Entry 8V7H (X-ray diffraction, 1.68 A resolution); this record covers chains A and P of the 3 polymer chains in the assembly.

# Chain A
Protein: DNA polymerase eta
Source organism: Homo sapiens
Notes: EC 2.7.7.7
UniProtKB: Q9Y253 (POLH_HUMAN); residues 1-432 here = UniProt positions 1-432
Sequence (435 residues; numbered -2 to 432; the number before each row is that of its first residue; numbers below 1 keep their minus sign (Gly-2 is residue -2)):
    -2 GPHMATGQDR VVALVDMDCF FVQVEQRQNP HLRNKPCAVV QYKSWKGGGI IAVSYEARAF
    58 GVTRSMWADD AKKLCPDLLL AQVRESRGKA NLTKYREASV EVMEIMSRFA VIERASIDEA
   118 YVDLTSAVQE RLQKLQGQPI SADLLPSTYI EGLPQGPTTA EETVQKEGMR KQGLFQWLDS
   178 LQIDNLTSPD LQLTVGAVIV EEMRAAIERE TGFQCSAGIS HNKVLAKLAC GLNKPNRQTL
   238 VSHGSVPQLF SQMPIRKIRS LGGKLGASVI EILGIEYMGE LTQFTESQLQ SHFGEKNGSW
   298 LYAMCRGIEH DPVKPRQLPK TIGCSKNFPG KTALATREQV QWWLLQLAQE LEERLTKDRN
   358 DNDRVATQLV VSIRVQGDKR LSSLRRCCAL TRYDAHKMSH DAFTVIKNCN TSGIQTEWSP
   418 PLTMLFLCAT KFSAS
Unresolved in the structure: 154-161, 411-412
Construct notes: expression tag (-2 to 0)
Bound ions: Ca2+: Asp13, Met14, Asp115 (together with 2'-deoxyadenosine 5'-triphosphate); K+: Asp13, Asp115, Glu116 (together with 2'-deoxyadenosine 5'-triphosphate) (shared with CAR_9(P) of chain P)
Residues lining bound ligands: 2'-deoxyadenosine 5'-triphosphate (DTP): Asp13, Met14, Asp15, Cys16, Phe17, Phe18, Ile48, Ala49, Tyr52, Arg55, Arg61, Ile114, Asp115, Glu116, Lys231
Curated features (UniProtKB/Swiss-Prot):
  - binding site (Mg(2+)): Asp13, Met14, Asp115, Glu116
  - binding site (Mn(2+)): Asp13, Met14, Asp115, Glu116
  - binding site (a 2'-deoxyribonucleoside 5'-triphosphate): Arg61
  - natural variant: Val37 (deletion: In XPV), Leu75 (deletion: In XPV), Arg93 (R93P: In XPV), Arg111 (R111H: In XPV), Thr122 (T122P: In XPV), Gly153 (G153D: In a breast cancer sample), Thr191 (T191P: In XPV), Gly263 (G263V: In XPV), Val266 (V266D: In XPV), Gly295 (G295R: In XPV), Arg361 (R361S: In XPV)
  - mutagenesis: Tyr52 (Y52A/F: Reduces DNA polymerase activity; Y52E: Reduces DNA polymerase activity. Increases fidelity of replication and reduces translesion bypass), Arg61 (R61A: Reduces enzymatic activity by two-thirds), Ser62 (S62G: Increased DNA polymerase activity and translesion bypass compared to wild-type), Ala68 (A68S/V: Severe reduction in thymine dimer translesion bypass), Asn324 to Pro326 (Reduces binding to chromatin and to monoubiquitinated PCNA. Abolishes binding to monoubiquitinated PCNA; when associated with 705-E--H-713 Del)

# Chain P
Molecule: 8-nt DNA strand
Sequence (8 nucleotides; row label = number of the first residue in the row):
     2 AGCGTCAX
Modified / non-standard residues: CAR (cytosine arabinose-5'-phosphate) at position 9
Bound ions: K+: CAR_9 (together with 2'-deoxyadenosine 5'-triphosphate) (shared with Asp13(A), Asp115(A), Glu116(A) of chain A)

# Interface between chain A and chain P
Residue-residue contacts (25):
  Arg61(A) with CAR_9(P), sugar contact
  Ser113(A) with CAR_9(P), hydrogen bond to the phosphate
  Asp115(A) with CAR_9(P), phosphate contact
  Glu116(A) with CAR_9(P), phosphate contact
  Lys224(A) with CAR_9(P), salt bridge to the phosphate
  Ile255(A) with DA8(P), phosphate contact
  Arg256(A) with DA8(P), phosphate contact; CAR_9(P), phosphate contact
  Ser257(A) with DC7(P), phosphate contact; DA8(P), hydrogen bond to the phosphate
  Leu258(A) with DA8(P), hydrogen bond to the phosphate
  Gly259(A) with DA8(P), hydrogen bond to the phosphate
  Gly260(A) with DC7(P), phosphate contact; DA8(P), phosphate contact
  Lys261(A) with DT6(P), salt bridge to the phosphate; DC7(P), hydrogen bond to the phosphate
  Leu262(A) with DC7(P), hydrogen bond to the phosphate
  Arg377(A) with DG5(P), salt bridge to the phosphate
  Leu381(A) with DC4(P), phosphate contact
  Arg382(A) with DG3(P), hydrogen bond to the base; DC4(P), hydrogen bond to the phosphate
  Arg383(A) with DG3(P), hydrogen bond to the phosphate; DC4(P), salt bridge to the phosphate
  Cys384(A) with DA2(P), phosphate contact; DG3(P), hydrogen bond to the phosphate
Other interface residues (no listed pair), chain A (21 interface residues in all): Gln365, Ser379, Ser380

# In short
21 residues of chain A face 8 of chain P across their interface; the contacts include 10 hydrogen bonds and 4
salt bridges. Among the polar pairs are Arg382(A)-DG3(P), Ser113(A)-CAR_9(P) and Ser257(A)-DA8(P). Ligands of
chain A: 2'-deoxyadenosine 5'-triphosphate.
Here chain A is DNA polymerase eta (Homo sapiens) and chain P is an 8-nt DNA strand. Entry 8V7H (Human DNA
polymerase eta-DNA-araC-ended primer ternary complex:ground state at pH7.0 (K+ MES) with 1 Ca2+ ion) was
determined by X-ray diffraction, deposited together with 8V7A, 8V7B, 8V7C, 8V7D, 8V7E, 8V7F and 4 further
entries.
